PDB entry 7UV9 | electron microscopy, 3.20 A resolution | chains E and I of the 11 polymer chains in the assembly

[Chain E]
Molecule: Histone H3.2
From: Homo sapiens
Reference sequence: Q71DI3 (H32_HUMAN); residues 1-135 here correspond to UniProt positions 2-136 (UniProt number = residue number + 1)
Sequence (135 residues; row label = number of the first residue in the row):
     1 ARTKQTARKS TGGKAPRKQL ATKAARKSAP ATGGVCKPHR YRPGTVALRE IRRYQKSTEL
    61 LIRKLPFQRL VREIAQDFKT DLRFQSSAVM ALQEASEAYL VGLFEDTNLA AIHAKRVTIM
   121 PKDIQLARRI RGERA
Unresolved in the structure: 1-39, 135
Sequence notes: engineered mutation Cys36 (Lys37 in Q71DI3); conflict Ala110 (Cys111 in Q71DI3)
Swiss-Prot annotation at these positions:
  - modified residue: Arg2 (Asymmetric dimethylarginine), Thr3 (Phosphothreonine), Lys4 (Allysine), Gln5 (5-glutamyl dopamine), Thr6 (Phosphothreonine), Arg8 (Citrulline), Lys9 (N6,N6,N6-trimethyllysine), Ser10 (ADP-ribosylserine), Thr11 (Phosphothreonine), Lys14 (N6-(2-hydroxyisobutyryl)lysine), Arg17 (Asymmetric dimethylarginine), Lys18 (N6-(2-hydroxyisobutyryl)lysine), Lys23 (N6-(2-hydroxyisobutyryl)lysine), Arg26 (Citrulline), Lys27 (N6,N6,N6-trimethyllysine), Ser28 (ADP-ribosylserine), Lys37 (N6-methyllysine), Tyr41 (Phosphotyrosine), Lys56 (N6,N6,N6-trimethyllysine), Ser57 (Phosphoserine) and 7 more in UniProt
  - lipidation: Lys18 (N6-decanoyllysine)

[Chain I]
Molecule: 185-nt DNA strand
From: synthetic construct
Sequence (185 nucleotides; numbered -92 to 92; the number before each row is that of its first residue; numbers below 1 keep their minus sign (DA-92 is residue -92)):
   -92 ATCGCTGTTC AATACATGCA CAGGATGTAT ATATCTGACA CGTGCCTGGA GACTAGGGAG
   -32 TAATCCCCTT GGCGGTTAAA ACGCGGGGGA CAGCGCGTAC GTGCGTTTAA GCGGTGCTAG
    28 AGCTGTCTAC GACCAATTGA GCGGCCTCGG CACCGGGATT CTCCAGGGCG GCCGCGTATA
    88 GGGAT
Unresolved in the structure: -92 to -71, 76-92

[How chain E and chain I interact]
Contacting residue pairs (14; chain E residue first):
  Arg40(E) with DT9(I), sugar contact
  Tyr41(E) with DT-67(I), hydrogen bond to the phosphate; DG-66(I), sugar contact; DG10(I), phosphate contact
  Gly44(E) with DT9(I), phosphate contact
  Val46(E) with DT9(I), hydrogen bond to the phosphate
  Ala47(E) with DT9(I), phosphate contact
  Arg49(E) with DG-66(I), sugar contact; DT-65(I), phosphate contact
  Arg63(E) with DG18(I), salt bridge to the phosphate
  Lys64(E) with DG18(I), hydrogen bond to the phosphate
  Leu65(E) with DG18(I), phosphate contact
  Arg69(E) with DA17(I), salt bridge to the phosphate
  Arg83(E) with DG27(I), sugar contact
Interface residues without a listed pair, chain E (15 interface residues in all): Arg42, Pro43, Thr45, Pro66
Interface residues without a listed pair, chain I (9 interface residues in all): DG8

[Summary]
15 residues of chain E face 9 of chain I across their interface; the contacts include 3 hydrogen bonds and 2
salt bridges. Polar contacts include Tyr41(E)-DT-67(I), Val46(E)-DT9(I) and Lys64(E)-DG18(I).
Chain E is Histone H3.2 (Homo sapiens) and chain I is a 185-nt DNA strand (synthetic construct); the
structure, KDM2A-nucleosome structure stabilized by H3K36C-UNC8015 covalent conjugate, was determined by
electron microscopy together with 7UVA from the same study.
